Entry 8V62 (electron microscopy, 3.40 A resolution); this record covers chains A and G of the 9 polymer chains in the assembly.

Chain A:
Name: Fusion glycoprotein F0
From: Human respirovirus 3
UniProt: A0A7S5WLM5 (A0A7S5WLM5_9MONO); residues 1-484 here = UniProt positions 1-484
Amino-acid sequence (516 residues; numbered 1 to 516; the number before each row is that of its first residue):
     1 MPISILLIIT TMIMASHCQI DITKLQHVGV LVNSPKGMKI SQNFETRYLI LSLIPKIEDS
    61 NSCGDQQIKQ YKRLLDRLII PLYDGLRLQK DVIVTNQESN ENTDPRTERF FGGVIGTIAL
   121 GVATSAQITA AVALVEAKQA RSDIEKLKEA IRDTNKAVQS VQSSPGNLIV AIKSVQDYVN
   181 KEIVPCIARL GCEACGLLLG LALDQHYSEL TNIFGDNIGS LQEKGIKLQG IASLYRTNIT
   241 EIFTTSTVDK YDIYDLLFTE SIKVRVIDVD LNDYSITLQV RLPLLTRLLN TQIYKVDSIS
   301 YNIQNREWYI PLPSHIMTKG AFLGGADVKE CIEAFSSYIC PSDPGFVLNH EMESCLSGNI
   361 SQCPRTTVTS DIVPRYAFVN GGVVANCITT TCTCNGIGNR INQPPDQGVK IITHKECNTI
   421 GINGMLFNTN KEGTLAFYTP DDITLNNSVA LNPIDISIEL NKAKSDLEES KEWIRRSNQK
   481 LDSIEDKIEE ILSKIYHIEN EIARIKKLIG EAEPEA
Not modelled in the structure: 1-18, 96-108, 162-167, 216-224, 247-249, 436-439, 482-516
Sequence notes: conflict P165 (Ile in A0A7S5WLM5), C186 (Ser in A0A7S5WLM5), C195 (Ala in A0A7S5WLM5), L198 (Gln in A0A7S5WLM5), L201 (Ile in A0A7S5WLM5), D204 (Thr in A0A7S5WLM5), N452 (Asp in A0A7S5WLM5); expression tag (485-516)
Cystine bridges: C63-C192, C186-C195, C331-C340, C355-C363, C387-C392, C394-C417
From the paper describing this entry:
  - self-association interface (contacts with another copy of this molecule): D343 to V347

Chain G:
Name: Camelid nanobody 4C06
From: Lama glama
Notes: antibody fragment or engineered binder
Amino-acid sequence (117 residues; row label = number of the first residue in the row; note: 12 numbers in that range are skipped by the numbering (no residue carries them; nothing is unmodelled there)):
     1 EVQLVESGG
    11 GLVQPGGSLR LSCSASGSLS
    35 TIKALGWYRR APGRERELVA SITSA
    63 GETNYADSAK
    74 GRFTVSTDNA KNTVDLRMNS LKPEDTAVYY CYAESF
   113 VLNIYWGQGT QVTVSSG
Cystine bridges: C23-C104

Chain A / chain G interface:
Residue-residue contacts - 31 pairs, chain A then chain G:
  Q42(A) - L114(G)
  N43(A) - E107(G)
  N43(A) - L114(G)
  F44(A) - L114(G)  hydrogen bond (backbone-backbone)
  F44(A) - N115(G)
  F44(A) - I116(G)  hydrogen bond (backbone-backbone)
  E45(A) - I116(G)
  E45(A) - W118(G)  hydrogen bond
  T46(A) - Y117(G)
  F110(A) - L29(G)
  F110(A) - S30(G)  hydrogen bond (backbone-backbone)
  F110(A) - N82(G)
  F111(A) - L29(G)
  F111(A) - I36(G)
  F111(A) - K37(G)
  F111(A) - A38(G)  hydrophobic
  F111(A) - L39(G)  hydrophobic
  F111(A) - I56(G)
  F111(A) - T57(G)
  F111(A) - S58(G)
  F111(A) - N82(G)
  G113(A) - S30(G)
  I115(A) - S30(G)
  T129(A) - V113(G)
  V132(A) - T35(G)
  E136(A) - E1(G)  hydrogen bond (backbone-backbone)
  E136(A) - S108(G)  hydrogen bond
  E136(A) - V113(G)
  E136(A) - N115(G)  hydrogen bond
  E136(A) - Y117(G)  hydrogen bond
  L284(A) - I116(G)  hydrophobic
Interface residues without a listed pair, chain A (24 interface residues in all): S41, Y48, R109, G112, V114, A133, V135, Q139, A140, Q279, R281
Interface residues without a listed pair, chain G (23 interface residues in all): G27, S28, F109

Summary:
The interface between chain A and chain G involves 24 residues on one side and 23 on the other, with 8
hydrogen bonds. Among the polar pairs are E45(A)-W118(G), E136(A)-S108(G) and E136(A)-N115(G). The paper
reports a self-association interface involving D343(A).
Here chain A is Fusion glycoprotein F0 (Human respirovirus 3) and chain G is Camelid nanobody 4C06 (Lama
glama). Entry 8V62 (Structure of the Human Respirovirus 3 Fusion Protein Bound to Camelid Nanobodies 1D10 and
4C06) was determined by electron microscopy, deposited together with 8V5K.
